5HRF - chains A and C of the 4 polymer chains in the assembly; structure by X-ray diffraction, 2.25 A resolution.

# Chain A
Molecule: DNA polymerase beta-like protein
Organism: African swine fever virus
UniProt: A0A0A1E3N6 (A0A0A1E3N6_ASF); residue numbers follow UniProt; this construct covers 1-174
Amino-acid sequence (178 residues; numbered -3 to 174; the number before each row is that of its first residue; numbers below 1 keep their minus sign (Ser-3 is residue -3)):
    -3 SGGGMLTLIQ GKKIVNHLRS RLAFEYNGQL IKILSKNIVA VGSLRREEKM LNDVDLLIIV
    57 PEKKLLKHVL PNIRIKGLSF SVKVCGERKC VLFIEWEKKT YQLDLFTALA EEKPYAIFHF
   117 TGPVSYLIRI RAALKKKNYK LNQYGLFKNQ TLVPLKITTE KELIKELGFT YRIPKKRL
Differences from the reference sequence: expression tag (-3 to 0)
Ion coordination: Mn2+: Asp49, Asp51 (together with 2'-deoxyguanosine-5'-triphosphate)
Small-molecule neighbours: 2'-deoxyguanosine-5'-triphosphate (DGT): Gly38, Ser39, Arg42, Met46, Leu47, Asn48, Asp49, Asp51, Asp100, His115, Phe116, Thr117, Gly118, Val120, Leu123, Arg127

# Chain C
Molecule: 9-nt DNA strand
Sequence (9 nucleotides; row label = number of the first residue in the row):
     1 CAGGATCCT

# Interface between chain A and chain C
Contacting residue pairs - 23 pairs, chain A then chain C:
  Val80(A) with DA5(C), phosphate contact; DT6(C), sugar contact
  Cys81(A) with DA5(C), hydrogen bond to the phosphate; DT6(C), hydrogen bond to the phosphate
  Gly82(A) with DA5(C), phosphate contact
  Glu83(A) with DA5(C), hydrogen bond to the phosphate
  Arg84(A) with DG4(C), phosphate contact; DA5(C), hydrogen bond to the phosphate
  Lys85(A) with DG4(C), phosphate contact; DA5(C), hydrogen bond to the phosphate
  Ile124(A) with DC1(C), sugar contact
  Arg127(A) with DC1(C), hydrogen bond to the base; DA2(C), hydrogen bond to the sugar
  Ala128(A) with DC1(C), sugar contact
  Lys131(A) with DA2(C), salt bridge to the phosphate
  Lys136(A) with DA2(C), phosphate contact; DG3(C), salt bridge to the phosphate
  Leu137(A) with DA2(C), sugar contact
  Asn138(A) with DA2(C), phosphate contact; DG3(C), hydrogen bond to the phosphate
  Gln139(A) with DG3(C), sugar contact
  Tyr140(A) with DG3(C), phosphate contact; DG4(C), hydrogen bond to the phosphate
Other interface residues (no listed pair), chain A (19 interface residues in all): His115, Val120, Leu123, Tyr135

# Summary
The interface between chain A and chain C involves 19 residues on one side and 6 on the other, with 9 hydrogen
bonds and 2 salt bridges. Among the polar pairs are Arg127(A)-DC1(C), Arg127(A)-DA2(C) and Cys81(A)-DA5(C).
Bound to chain A: 2'-deoxyguanosine-5'-triphosphate.
Chain A is DNA polymerase beta-like protein (African swine fever virus) and chain C is a 9-nt DNA strand; the
structure, The crystal structure of AsfvPolX: DNA5: dGTP ternary complex, was determined by X-ray diffraction.
